Entry 5KFT (X-ray diffraction, 1.52 A resolution); this record covers chains A and T of the 3 polymer chains in the assembly.

== Chain A ==
Name: DNA polymerase eta
Organism: Homo sapiens
Notes: EC 2.7.7.7
UniProtKB: Q9Y253 (POLH_HUMAN); residue numbers follow UniProt; this construct covers 1-432
Sequence (435 residues; each row starts with the number of its first residue; numbers below 1 keep their minus sign (Gly-2 is residue -2)):
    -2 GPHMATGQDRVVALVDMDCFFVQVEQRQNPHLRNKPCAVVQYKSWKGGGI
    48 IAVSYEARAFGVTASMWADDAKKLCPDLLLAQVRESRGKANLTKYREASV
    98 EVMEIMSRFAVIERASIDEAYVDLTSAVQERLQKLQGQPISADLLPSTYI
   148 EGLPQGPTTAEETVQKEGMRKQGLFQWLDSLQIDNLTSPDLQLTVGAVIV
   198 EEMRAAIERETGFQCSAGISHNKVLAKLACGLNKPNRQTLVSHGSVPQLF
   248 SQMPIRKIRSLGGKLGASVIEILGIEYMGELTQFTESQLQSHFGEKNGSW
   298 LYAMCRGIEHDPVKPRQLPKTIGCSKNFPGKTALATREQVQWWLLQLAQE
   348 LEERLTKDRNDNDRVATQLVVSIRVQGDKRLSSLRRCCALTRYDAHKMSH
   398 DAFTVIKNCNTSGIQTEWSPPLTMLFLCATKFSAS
Not modelled in the structure: 155-159
Construct notes: expression tag (-2 to 0); engineered mutation Ala61 (Arg in Q9Y253)
Ion coordination: Mg2+ site 1: Asp13, Asp115, Glu116 (together with 2'-deoxyadenosine 5'-triphosphate) (shared with 1 residue of chain P); Ca2+: Asp13, Met14, Asp115 (together with 2'-deoxyadenosine 5'-triphosphate); Mg2+ site 2: Asp13, Met14, Asp115 (together with 2'-deoxyadenosine 5'-triphosphate); K+: Asp13, Asp115, Glu116 (together with 2'-deoxyadenosine 5'-triphosphate) (shared with 1 residue of chain P)
Small-molecule neighbours:
  - : Asp13, Met14, Asp15, Asp115, Lys231
  - 2'-deoxyadenosine 5'-triphosphate (DTP): Asp13, Met14, Asp15, Cys16, Phe17, Phe18, Ile48, Ala49, Tyr52, Arg55, Ile114, Asp115, Lys231
Swiss-Prot annotation at these positions:
  - binding site (Mg(2+)): Asp13, Met14, Asp115, Glu116
  - binding site (Mn(2+)): Asp13, Met14, Asp115, Glu116
  - natural variant: Val37 (deletion: In XPV), Leu75 (deletion: In XPV), Arg93 (R93P: In XPV), Arg111 (R111H: In XPV), Thr122 (T122P: In XPV), Gly153 (G153D: In a breast cancer sample), Thr191 (T191P: In XPV), Gly263 (G263V: In XPV), Val266 (V266D: In XPV), Gly295 (G295R: In XPV), Arg361 (R361S: In XPV)
  - mutagenesis: Tyr52 (Y52A/F: Reduces DNA polymerase activity; Y52E: Reduces DNA polymerase activity. Increases fidelity of replication and reduces translesion bypass), Ser62 (S62G: Increased DNA polymerase activity and translesion bypass compared to wild-type), Ala68 (A68S/V: Severe reduction in thymine dimer translesion bypass), Asn324 to Pro326 (Reduces binding to chromatin and to monoubiquitinated PCNA. Abolishes binding to monoubiquitinated PCNA; when associated with 705-E--H-713 Del)
Reported in the primary citation:
  - mutagenesis - R61A: decreased catalytic activity

== Chain T ==
Molecule: 12-nt DNA strand
Sequence (12 nucleotides; each row starts with the number of its first residue):
     1 CATTATGACGCT
Small-molecule neighbours: 2'-deoxyadenosine 5'-triphosphate (DTP): DT3, DT4, DA5

== How chain A and chain T interact ==
Contacting residue pairs (40):
  Gln38(A) with DT4(T), hydrogen bond to the base; DA5(T), sugar contact
  Tyr39(A) with DT4(T), phosphate contact; DA5(T), hydrogen bond to the phosphate
  Trp42(A) with DA2(T), stacking on the base
  Gly46(A) with DT3(T), base contact
  Ile47(A) with DT3(T), base contact
  Ser62(A) with DT3(T), base contact
  Trp64(A) with DA2(T), phosphate contact; DT3(T), sugar contact
  Lys86(A) with DT6(T), salt bridge to the phosphate
  Leu89(A) with DA5(T), phosphate contact; DT6(T), phosphate contact
  Arg93(A) with DT6(T), salt bridge to the phosphate; DG7(T), salt bridge to the phosphate
  Lys293(A) with DG10(T), sugar contact
  Lys311(A) with DC9(T), phosphate contact
  Arg313(A) with DA8(T), salt bridge to the phosphate
  Pro316(A) with DA8(T), phosphate contact
  Lys317(A) with DA8(T), hydrogen bond to the phosphate; DC9(T), salt bridge to the phosphate
  Thr318(A) with DG7(T), sugar contact; DA8(T), hydrogen bond to the phosphate
  Ile319(A) with DG7(T), phosphate contact
  Gly320(A) with DT6(T), sugar contact; DG7(T), hydrogen bond to the phosphate
  Cys321(A) with DT6(T), phosphate contact
  Ser322(A) with DA5(T), sugar contact; DT6(T), hydrogen bond to the phosphate
  Lys323(A) with DA5(T), salt bridge to the phosphate
  Asn324(A) with DT4(T), hydrogen bond to the phosphate; DA5(T), hydrogen bond to the phosphate
  Pro326(A) with DA2(T), base contact; DT4(T), phosphate contact
  Gly327(A) with DC1(T), hydrogen bond to the phosphate; DA2(T), phosphate contact
  Thr329(A) with DA2(T), base contact
  Arg351(A) with DT6(T), salt bridge to the phosphate; DG7(T), salt bridge to the phosphate
  Leu378(A) with DT6(T), base contact
Interface residues without a listed pair, chain A (33 interface residues in all): Ile48, Ala61, Ala87, Glu110, Arg111, Glu347
Interface residues without a listed pair, chain T (11 interface residues in all): DC11

== Summary ==
Chain A and chain T form an interface of 33 and 11 residues respectively, with 9 hydrogen bonds, 8 salt
bridges and 1 aromatic stacking contact. Polar pairs include Gln38(A)-DT4(T), Tyr39(A)-DA5(T) and
Lys317(A)-DA8(T). 2'-deoxyadenosine 5'-triphosphate is bound between chain A and chain T. From the paper: R61A
of chain A reduces catalytic activity.
Chain A is DNA polymerase eta (Homo sapiens) and chain T is a 12-nt DNA strand; the structure, Human DNA
polymerase eta R61A-DNA ternary complex: reaction with 1 mM Mg2+ for 40s, was determined by X-ray diffraction,
deposited together with 5KFA, 5KFB, 5KFC, 5KFD, 5KFE, 5KFF and 28 further entries.
